Entry 8BSD (X-ray diffraction, 1.95 A resolution); this record covers chains A and B.

# Chain A
Molecule: 2'-O-methyltransferase nsp16
Source organism: Severe acute respiratory syndrome coronavirus 2
Notes: EC 2.1.1.57
Reference sequence: P0DTD1 (R1AB_SARS2); residue numbers follow UniProt; this construct covers 6799-7096
Sequence (304 residues; row label = number of the first residue in the row):
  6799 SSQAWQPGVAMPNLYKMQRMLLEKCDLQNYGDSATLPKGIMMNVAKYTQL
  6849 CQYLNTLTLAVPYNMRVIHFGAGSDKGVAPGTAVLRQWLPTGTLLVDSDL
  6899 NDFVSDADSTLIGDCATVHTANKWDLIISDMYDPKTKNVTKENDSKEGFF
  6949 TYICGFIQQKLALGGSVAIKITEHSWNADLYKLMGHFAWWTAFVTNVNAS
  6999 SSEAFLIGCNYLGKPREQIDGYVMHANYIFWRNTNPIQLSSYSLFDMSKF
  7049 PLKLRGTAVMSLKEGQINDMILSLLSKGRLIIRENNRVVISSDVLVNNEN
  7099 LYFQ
Unresolved in the structure: 7100-7102
Construct notes: expression tag (7097-7102)
Ligand contacts: 7-deazaadenosine (TBN; '2-(4-amino-pyrrolo[2,3-d]pyrimidin-7-yl)-5-hydroxymethyl-tetrahydro-furan-3,4-diol): Gly6869, Gly6871, Asp6897, Leu6898, Asn6899, Gly6911, Asp6912, Cys6913, Asp6928, Met6929, Tyr6930, Phe6947
UniProt features mapped onto this chain:
  - active site: Lys6844, Asp6928, Lys6968, Glu7001
  - mutagenesis: Asp6928 (D6928A: Complete loss of virus replication in human respiratory cells), Lys6968 (K6968A: Complete loss of virus replication in human respiratory cells)
From the paper describing this entry:
  - binding site for 7-deazaadenosine: Asp6897, Asp6912, Cys6913, Met6929, Tyr6930

# Chain B
Molecule: Non-structural protein 10
Source organism: Severe acute respiratory syndrome coronavirus 2
Reference sequence: P0DTD1 (R1AB_SARS2); residues 4254-4392 here = UniProt positions 4254-4392
Sequence (140 residues; row label = number of the first residue in the row):
  4253 GAGNATEVPANSTVLSFCAFAVDAAKAYKDYLASGGQPITNCVKMLCTHT
  4303 GTGQAITVTPEANMDQESFGGASCCLYCRCHIDHPNPKGFCDLKGKYVQI
  4353 PTTCANDPVGFTLKNTVCTVCGMWKGYGCSCDQLREPMLQ
Unresolved in the structure: 4253-4270, 4387-4392
Construct notes: expression tag (4253)
Ion coordination: Zn2+ site 1: Cys4327, Cys4330, His4336, Cys4343; Zn2+ site 2: Cys4370, Cys4373, Cys4381, Cys4383
UniProt features mapped onto this chain:
  - binding site (Zn(2+)): Cys4327, Cys4330, His4336, Cys4343, Cys4370, Cys4373, Cys4381, Cys4383
  - site: Gln4392 (Cleavage)

# Chain A / chain B interface
Residue-residue contacts - 44 pairs, chain A then chain B:
  Lys6836(A) - Lys4296(B)  hydrogen bond (backbone-side chain)
  Gly6837(A) - Lys4296(B)
  Ile6838(A) - Lys4296(B)
  Ile6838(A) - Met4297(B)
  Ile6838(A) - Leu4298(B)  hydrophobic
  Met6839(A) - Asn4293(B)
  Met6839(A) - Cys4294(B)
  Met6839(A) - Val4295(B)  hydrophobic
  Val6842(A) - Val4295(B)  hydrophobic
  Val6842(A) - Lys4296(B)
  Thr6846(A) - Leu4298(B)
  Lys6874(A) - Asn4293(B)  hydrogen bond
  Val6876(A) - Asn4293(B)
  Val6876(A) - Val4295(B)  hydrophobic
  Val6876(A) - Arg4331(B)
  Pro6878(A) - Val4295(B)  hydrophobic
  Ala6881(A) - Met4297(B)
  Ala6881(A) - Tyr4349(B)  hydrogen bond (backbone-side chain)
  Val6882(A) - Met4297(B)
  Arg6884(A) - Gly4347(B)  hydrogen bond (side chain-backbone)
  Arg6884(A) - Tyr4349(B)
  Gln6885(A) - Met4297(B)
  Gln6885(A) - Leu4298(B)  hydrogen bond (side chain-backbone)
  Gln6885(A) - Thr4311(B)
  Gln6885(A) - Pro4312(B)
  Gln6885(A) - Tyr4349(B)  hydrogen bond (backbone-side chain)
  Thr6889(A) - Val4310(B)
  Asp6900(A) - His4333(B)  salt bridge
  Val6902(A) - Cys4330(B)
  Val6902(A) - His4333(B)
  Ser6903(A) - Ala4324(B)
  Ser6903(A) - Lys4346(B)  hydrogen bond (backbone-side chain)
  Asp6904(A) - Gly4322(B)
  Asp6904(A) - Gly4323(B)  hydrogen bond (side chain-backbone)
  Asp6904(A) - Ala4324(B)  hydrogen bond (side chain-backbone)
  Asp6904(A) - Lys4346(B)
  Asp6904(A) - Gly4347(B)  hydrogen bond (side chain-backbone)
  Asp6904(A) - Lys4348(B)
  Ala6905(A) - Lys4346(B)
  Leu7042(A) - Leu4298(B)  hydrophobic
  Met7045(A) - Leu4298(B)
  Met7045(A) - Cys4299(B)
  Met7045(A) - Thr4300(B)
  Ser7046(A) - Thr4300(B)
Also at the interface, not in a pair above, chain A (24 interface residues in all): Pro6835, Ala6843
Also at the interface, not in a pair above, chain B (23 interface residues in all): Ser4325, Leu4345

# In short
Chain A and chain B form an interface of 24 and 23 residues respectively; the contacts include 10 hydrogen
bonds and 1 salt bridge. Polar pairs include Asp6900(A)-His4333(B), Lys6836(A)-Lys4296(B) and
Lys6874(A)-Asn4293(B). Chain A binds 7-deazaadenosine. The paper reports a binding site for 7-deazaadenosine
at Asp6897(A), Asp6912(A) and Cys6913(A) among others.
Here chain A is 2'-O-methyltransferase nsp16 and chain B is Non-structural protein 10, both from Severe acute
respiratory syndrome coronavirus 2. Entry 8BSD (SARS-CoV-2 nsp10-16 methyltransferase in complex with
tubercidin) was determined by X-ray diffraction (same publication as 8BZV, 8C5M, 8OSX, 8OT0, 8OTO, 8OTR and 8
further entries).
